PDB entry 3OX8 | X-ray diffraction, 2.16 A resolution | chains A and C of the 3 polymer chains in the assembly

== Chain A ==
Name: MHC class I antigen
Source organism: Homo sapiens
UniProt: Q2LC95 (Q2LC95_HUMAN); residues 1-275 here correspond to UniProt positions 25-299 (UniProt number = residue number + 24)
Chain sequence (275 residues; each row starts with the number of its first residue):
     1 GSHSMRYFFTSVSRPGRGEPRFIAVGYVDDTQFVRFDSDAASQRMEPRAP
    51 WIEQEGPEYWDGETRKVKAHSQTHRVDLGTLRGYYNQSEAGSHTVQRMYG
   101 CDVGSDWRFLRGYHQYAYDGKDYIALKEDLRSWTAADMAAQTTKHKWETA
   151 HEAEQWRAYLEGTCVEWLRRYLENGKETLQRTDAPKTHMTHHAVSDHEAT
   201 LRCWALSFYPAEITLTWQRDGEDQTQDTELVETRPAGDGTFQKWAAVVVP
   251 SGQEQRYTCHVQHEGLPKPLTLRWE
Disulfide bonds: Cys101-Cys164, Cys203-Cys259

== Chain C ==
Name: 10mer peptide from Pre-core-protein
UniProt: Q9YJW5 (Q9YJW5_HBV); residues 1-10 here correspond to UniProt positions 47-56 (UniProt number = residue number + 46)
Chain sequence (10 residues; row label = number of the first residue in the row):
     1 FLPSDFFPSV

== Interface between chain A and chain C ==
Contacting residue pairs (44):
  Met5(A) - Phe1(C)
  Tyr7(A) - Phe1(C)  hydrogen bond (side chain-backbone)
  Tyr7(A) - Leu2(C)  hydrophobic
  Phe9(A) - Leu2(C)  hydrophobic
  Met45(A) - Leu2(C)  hydrophobic
  Glu63(A) - Phe1(C)
  Glu63(A) - Leu2(C)  hydrogen bond (side chain-backbone)
  Arg65(A) - Asp5(C)
  Lys66(A) - Phe1(C)
  Lys66(A) - Leu2(C)  hydrogen bond (side chain-backbone)
  Lys66(A) - Pro3(C)
  Val67(A) - Leu2(C)  hydrophobic
  Ala69(A) - Asp5(C)
  His70(A) - Pro3(C)  hydrogen bond (side chain-backbone)
  His70(A) - Ser4(C)
  His70(A) - Phe7(C)
  Thr73(A) - Asp5(C)
  Thr73(A) - Ser9(C)  hydrogen bond (backbone-side chain)
  Val76(A) - Ser9(C)
  Asp77(A) - Ser9(C)  hydrogen bond
  Asp77(A) - Val10(C)  hydrogen bond (side chain-backbone)
  Thr80(A) - Val10(C)
  Leu81(A) - Val10(C)  hydrophobic
  Tyr84(A) - Val10(C)  hydrogen bond (side chain-backbone)
  Arg97(A) - Phe7(C)
  Tyr99(A) - Leu2(C)
  Tyr99(A) - Pro3(C)
  Tyr116(A) - Val10(C)
  Thr143(A) - Val10(C)  hydrogen bond (side chain-backbone)
  Lys146(A) - Ser9(C)
  Lys146(A) - Val10(C)  hydrogen bond (side chain-backbone)
  Trp147(A) - Pro8(C)
  Trp147(A) - Ser9(C)  hydrogen bond (side chain-backbone)
  Trp147(A) - Val10(C)  hydrophobic
  Glu152(A) - Pro8(C)
  Gln155(A) - Phe6(C)
  Trp156(A) - Phe6(C)
  Trp156(A) - Phe7(C)  hydrophobic
  Tyr159(A) - Phe1(C)  hydrogen bond (side chain-backbone)
  Tyr159(A) - Leu2(C)
  Tyr159(A) - Pro3(C)
  Thr163(A) - Phe1(C)
  Trp167(A) - Phe1(C)  hydrophobic
  Tyr171(A) - Phe1(C)  hydrogen bond (side chain-backbone)
Other interface residues (no listed pair), chain A (31 interface residues in all): Tyr59, Tyr123

== Summary ==
31 residues of chain A face 10 of chain C across their interface, with 13 hydrogen bonds. Among the polar
pairs are Tyr7(A)-Phe1(C), Glu63(A)-Leu2(C) and Lys66(A)-Leu2(C).
Chain A is MHC class I antigen (Homo sapiens) and chain C is 10mer peptide from Pre-core-protein; the
structure, Crystal Structure of HLA A*02:03 Bound to HBV Core 18-27, was determined by X-ray diffraction,
deposited together with 3OXR and 3OXS.
